Entry 9EYT (X-ray diffraction, 1.74 A resolution); this record covers chains A and G of the 4 polymer chains in the assembly.

[Chain A]
Molecule: Clathrin heavy chain
From: Saccharomyces cerevisiae S288C
UniProt: P22137 (CLH_YEAST); residue numbers follow UniProt; this construct covers 1-369
Amino-acid sequence (373 residues; each row starts with the number of its first residue; numbers below 1 keep their minus sign (Gly-3 is residue -3)):
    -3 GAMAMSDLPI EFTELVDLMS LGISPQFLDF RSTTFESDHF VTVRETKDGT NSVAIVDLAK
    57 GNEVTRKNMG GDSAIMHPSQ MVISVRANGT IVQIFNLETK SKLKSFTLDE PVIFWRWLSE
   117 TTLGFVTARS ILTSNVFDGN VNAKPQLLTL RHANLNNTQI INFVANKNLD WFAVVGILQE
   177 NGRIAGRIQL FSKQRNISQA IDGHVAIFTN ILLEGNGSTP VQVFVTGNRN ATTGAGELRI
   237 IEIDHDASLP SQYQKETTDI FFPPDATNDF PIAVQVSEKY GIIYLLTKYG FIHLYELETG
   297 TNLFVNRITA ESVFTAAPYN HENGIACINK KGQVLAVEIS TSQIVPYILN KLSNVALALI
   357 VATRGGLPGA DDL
Unresolved in the structure: -3 to 0
Construct notes: expression tag (-3 to 0)
Swiss-Prot annotation at these positions:
  - region: Ser308 to Ser336 (WD40-like repeat 7)
From the paper describing this entry:
  - mutagenesis - F26A/K63E/I87D/Q89A/K98E/Q155A/Q195A/I197T/K251E, K63E/I87D/Q89A/K98E, K63E/I87D/Q89A/K98E/Q195A/I197T/K251E: decreased binding to Epsin-1 (chain G)
  - mutagenesis - F26A/Q155A, F26A/Q155A/Q195A/I197T/K251E, Q195A/I197T/K251E: unchanged binding to Epsin-1 (chain G)

[Chain G]
Molecule: Epsin-1
UniProt: Q12518 (ENT1_YEAST); residues 1-7 here correspond to UniProt positions 448-454 (UniProt number = residue number + 447)
Amino-acid sequence (7 residues; numbered 1 to 7; the number before each row is that of its first residue):
     1 GYTLIDL

[Chain A / chain G interface]
Contacting residue pairs - 19 pairs, chain A then chain G:
  Val49(A) with Ile5(G), hydrophobic
  Lys63(A) with Asp6(G); Leu7(G)
  Asn64(A) with Ile5(G); Asp6(G), hydrogen bond (backbone-backbone)
  Met65(A) with Leu4(G)
  Gly66(A) with Leu4(G), hydrogen bond (backbone-backbone)
  Gly67(A) with Leu4(G)
  Ile79(A) with Ile5(G), hydrophobic
  Val81(A) with Leu4(G)
  Ala83(A) with Leu4(G), hydrophobic
  Ile87(A) with Leu4(G)
  Gln89(A) with Tyr2(G), hydrogen bond (side chain-backbone); Thr3(G); Leu4(G), hydrogen bond (side chain-backbone)
  Phe91(A) with Ile5(G), hydrophobic; Leu7(G), hydrophobic
  Leu93(A) with Leu7(G), hydrophobic
  Lys96(A) with Leu7(G)
Also at the interface, not in a pair above, chain A (18 interface residues in all): Arg82, Val88, Asn92, Lys98
Interface features reported in the paper:
  - pairs named by the authors: Lys63(A)-Asp6(G), Asn64(A)-Asp6(G) (water-mediated contact)
  - interface residues, chain A: Asn64(A), Gln89(A)

[Summary]
Chain A and chain G form an interface of 18 and 6 residues respectively; the contacts include 4 hydrogen
bonds. Among the polar pairs are Gln89(A)-Tyr2(G), Gln89(A)-Leu4(G) and Asn64(A)-Asp6(G). The paper describes
a contact between Lys63(A) and Asp6(G); a water-mediated contact between Asn64(A) and Asp6(G). From the paper:
F26A/K63E/I87D/Q89A/K98E/Q155A/Q195A/I197T/K251E, K63E/I87D/Q89A/K98E and
K63E/I87D/Q89A/K98E/Q195A/I197T/K251E of chain A reduce binding to Epsin-1 (chain G); interface residues
Asn64(A) and Gln89(A); 6 substitutions were tested in all.
Chain A is Clathrin heavy chain (Saccharomyces cerevisiae S288C) and chain G is Epsin-1; the structure,
Crystal structure of Yeast Clathrin Heavy Chain N-terminal domain bound to Epsin-1 peptide (LIDL), was
determined by X-ray diffraction together with 9EX5, 9EXF, 9EXG and 9EXT from the same study.
